7NAX - chains A and E of the 20 polymer chains in the assembly; structure by electron microscopy, 2.96 A resolution.

== Chain A ==
Molecule: 16S rRNA
Organism: Escherichia coli
Sequence (1542 nucleotides; numbered 1 to 1542; the number before each row is that of its first residue):
     1 AAAUUGAAGA GUUUGAUCAU GGCUCAGAUU GAACGCUGGC GGCAGGCCUA ACACAUGCAA
    61 GUCGAACGGU AACAGGAAGA AGCUUGCUUC UUUGCUGACG AGUGGCGGAC GGGUGAGUAA
   121 UGUCUGGGAA ACUGCCUGAU GGAGGGGGAU AACUACUGGA AACGGUAGCU AAUACCGCAU
   181 AACGUCGCAA GACCAAAGAG GGGGACCUUC GGGCCUCUUG CCAUCGGAUG UGCCCAGAUG
   241 GGAUUAGCUA GUAGGUGGGG UAACGGCUCA CCUAGGCGAC GAUCCCUAGC UGGUCUGAGA
   301 GGAUGACCAG CCACACUGGA ACUGAGACAC GGUCCAGACU CCUACGGGAG GCAGCAGUGG
   361 GGAAUAUUGC ACAAUGGGCG CAAGCCUGAU GCAGCCAUGC CGCGUGUAUG AAGAAGGCCU
   421 UCGGGUUGUA AAGUACUUUC AGCGGGGAGG AAGGGAGUAA AGUUAAUACC UUUGCUCAUU
   481 GACGUUACCC GCAGAAGAAG CACCGGCUAA CUCCGUGCCA GCAGCCXCGG UAAUACGGAG
   541 GGUGCAAGCG UUAAUCGGAA UUACUGGGCG UAAAGCGCAC GCAGGCGGUU UGUUAAGUCA
   601 GAUGUGAAAU CCCCGGGCUC AACCUGGGAA CUGCAUCUGA UACUGGCAAG CUUGAGUCUC
   661 GUAGAGGGGG GUAGAAUUCC AGGUGUAGCG GUGAAAUGCG UAGAGAUCUG GAGGAAUACC
   721 GGUGGCGAAG GCGGCCCCCU GGACGAAGAC UGACGCUCAG GUGCGAAAGC GUGGGGAGCA
   781 AACAGGAUUA GAUACCCUGG UAGUCCACGC CGUAAACGAU GUCGACUUGG AGGUUGUGCC
   841 CUUGAGGCGU GGCUUCCGGA GCUAACGCGU UAAGUCGACC GCCUGGGGAG UACGGCCGCA
   901 AGGUUAAAAC UCAAAUGAAU UGACGGGGGC CCGCACAAGC GGUGGAGCAU GUGGUUUAAU
   961 UCGAUGXAAC GCGAAGAACC UUACCUGGUC UUGACAUCCA CGGAAGUUUU CAGAGAUGAG
  1021 AAUGUGCCUU CGGGAACCGU GAGACAGGUG CUGCAUGGCU GUCGUCAGCU CGUGUUGUGA
  1081 AAUGUUGGGU UAAGUCCCGC AACGAGCGCA ACCCUUAUCC UUUGUUGCCA GCGGUCCGGC
  1141 CGGGAACUCA AAGGAGACUG CCAGUGAUAA ACUGGAGGAA GGUGGGGAUG ACGUCAAGUC
  1201 AUCAUGGCCC UUACGACCAG GGCUACACAC GUGCUACAAU GGCGCAUACA AAGAGAAGCG
  1261 ACCUCGCGAG AGCAAGCGGA CCUCAUAAAG UGCGUCGUAG UCCGGAUUGG AGUCUGCAAC
  1321 UCGACUCCAU GAAGUCGGAA UCGCUAGUAA UCGUGGAUCA GAAUGCCACG GUGAAUACGU
  1381 UCCCGGGCCU UGUACACACC GCCCGUXACA CCAUGGGAGU GGGUUGCAAA AGAAGUAGGU
  1441 AGCUUAACCU UCGGGAGGGC GCUUACCACU UUGUGAUUCA UGACUGGGGU GAAGUCGUAA
  1501 CAAGGUAACC GUAGGGGAAC CUGCGGUUGG AUCACCUCCU UA
Disordered / not traced: 1401-1407, 1495-1501, 1541-1542
Modified residues: PSU (pseudouridine-5'-monophosphate) at position 516, G7M (N7-methyl-guanosine-5'-monophosphate) at position 527, 2MG (2N-methylguanosine-5'-monophosphate) at position 966, 5MC (5-methylcytidine-5'-monophosphate) at position 967, 2MG (2N-methylguanosine-5'-monophosphate) at position 1207, 4OC (4n,o2'-methylcytidine-5'-monophosphate) at position 1402, 5MC (5-methylcytidine-5'-monophosphate) at position 1407, UR3 (3-methyluridine-5'-monophoshate) at position 1498, 2MG (2N-methylguanosine-5'-monophosphate) at position 1516, MA6 (6N-dimethyladenosine-5'-monophoshate) at position 1518, MA6 (6N-dimethyladenosine-5'-monophoshate) at position 1519
Bound ions: Mg2+ site 1 near U14 (its only coordinating residue here); Mg2+ site 2 near G21 (its only coordinating residue here); Mg2+ site 3: C48, G115; Mg2+ site 4 near A53 (its only coordinating residue here); Mg2+ site 5 near U56 (its only coordinating residue here); Mg2+ site 6: A59, U387; Mg2+ site 7 near A66 (its only coordinating residue here); Mg2+ site 8 near G100 (its only coordinating residue here); Mg2+ site 9: A109, G331; Mg2+ site 10 near G111 (its only coordinating residue here); Mg2+ site 11 near G113 (its only coordinating residue here); Mg2+ site 12: A116, G117, G289; 66 more Mg2+ sites not listed
Reported in the primary citation:
  - contacts within the chain: U921/A1534, A923/U1532, A1507/G1530 (pi stacking)
  - conformationally variable residues (register shift): U1393 to A1396

== Chain E ==
Name: 30S ribosomal protein S5
Organism: Escherichia coli
UniProt: C3SR27 (C3SR27_ECOLX); numbering as in UniProt (aligned over 1-167)
Chain sequence (167 residues; numbered 1 to 167; the number before each row is that of its first residue):
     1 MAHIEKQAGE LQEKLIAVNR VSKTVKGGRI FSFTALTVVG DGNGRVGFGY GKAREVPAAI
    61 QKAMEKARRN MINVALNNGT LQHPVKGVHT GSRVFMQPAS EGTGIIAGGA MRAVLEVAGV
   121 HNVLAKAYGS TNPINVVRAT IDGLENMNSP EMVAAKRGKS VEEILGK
Disordered / not traced: 1-9, 167
Reported in the primary citation:
  - conformationally variable residues: Gly-158 to Leu-165

== Interface between chain A and chain E ==
Residue-residue contacts (71; chain A residue first):
  U5(A) / Ser-100(E)  base contact
  G6(A) / Ala-99(E)  base contact
  G6(A) / Ser-100(E)  hydrogen bond to the base
  G6(A) / Thr-103(E)  base contact
  G6(A) / Leu-124(E)  base contact
  A7(A) / Phe-95(E)  base contact
  A7(A) / Gln-97(E)  hydrogen bond to the base
  A7(A) / Ala-125(E)  hydrogen bond to the sugar
  A7(A) / Lys-126(E)  sugar contact
  A7(A) / Tyr-128(E)  base contact
  A8(A) / Ile-106(E)  sugar contact
  A8(A) / Ala-107(E)  hydrogen bond to the sugar
  A8(A) / Gly-108(E)  hydrogen bond to the sugar
  A8(A) / Arg-112(E)  hydrogen bond to the base
  A8(A) / Ala-125(E)  sugar contact
  G9(A) / Gly-108(E)  hydrogen bond to the phosphate
  G9(A) / Gly-109(E)  sugar contact
  G9(A) / Lys-126(E)  salt bridge to the phosphate
  G9(A) / Ala-127(E)  hydrogen bond to the phosphate
  A10(A) / Thr-131(E)  hydrogen bond to the phosphate
  G15(A) / Ser-22(E)  hydrogen bond to the sugar
  G15(A) / Thr-24(E)  base contact
  G15(A) / Arg-29(E)  hydrogen bond to the sugar
  A16(A) / Val-21(E)  sugar contact
  A16(A) / Ser-22(E)  hydrogen bond to the sugar
  U17(A) / Asn-19(E)  hydrogen bond to the phosphate
  C18(A) / Asn-132(E)  hydrogen bond to the phosphate
  C18(A) / Asn-135(E)  phosphate contact
  A19(A) / Thr-90(E)  phosphate contact
  A19(A) / Ser-130(E)  hydrogen bond to the phosphate
  A19(A) / Asn-132(E)  hydrogen bond to the phosphate
  A19(A) / Asn-135(E)  phosphate contact
  U20(A) / Ser-130(E)  phosphate contact
  A559(A) / Lys-126(E)  salt bridge to the phosphate
  A560(A) / Arg-93(E)  base contact
  A560(A) / Tyr-128(E)  stacking on the base
  A864(A) / Thr-90(E)  phosphate contact
  U921(A) / Lys-23(E)  sugar contact
  U921(A) / Thr-24(E)  hydrogen bond to the sugar
  G922(A) / Thr-24(E)  sugar contact
  G922(A) / Val-25(E)  hydrogen bond to the sugar
  G922(A) / Lys-26(E)  sugar contact
  A923(A) / Lys-26(E)  phosphate contact
  G1072(A) / Lys-62(E)  salt bridge to the phosphate
  U1073(A) / Lys-62(E)  salt bridge to the phosphate
  G1074(A) / Lys-66(E)  salt bridge to the phosphate
  G1074(A) / Arg-69(E)  salt bridge to the phosphate
  U1078(A) / His-89(E)  hydrogen bond to the sugar
  U1078(A) / Thr-90(E)  base contact
  U1078(A) / Ile-134(E)  sugar contact
  U1078(A) / Asn-135(E)  hydrogen bond to the base
  U1078(A) / Arg-138(E)  hydrogen bond to the phosphate
  G1079(A) / Tyr-50(E)  phosphate contact
  G1079(A) / Arg-138(E)  salt bridge to the phosphate
  A1080(A) / Tyr-50(E)  hydrogen bond to the phosphate
  A1080(A) / Lys-52(E)  phosphate contact
  A1081(A) / Val-21(E)  phosphate contact
  A1081(A) / Ser-22(E)  phosphate contact
  A1081(A) / Lys-23(E)  hydrogen bond to the phosphate
  A1081(A) / Lys-52(E)  salt bridge to the phosphate
  A1082(A) / Lys-23(E)  salt bridge to the phosphate
  A1534(A) / Arg-29(E)  sugar contact
  C1535(A) / Arg-29(E)  hydrogen bond to the phosphate
  U1537(A) / Arg-20(E)  hydrogen bond to the sugar
  U1537(A) / Phe-33(E)  base contact
  C1538(A) / Val-56(E)  sugar contact
  C1539(A) / Leu-15(E)  base contact
  C1539(A) / Val-56(E)  sugar contact
  C1539(A) / Ile-60(E)  phosphate contact
  U1540(A) / Pro-57(E)  phosphate contact
  U1540(A) / Met-64(E)  phosphate contact
Interface residues without a listed pair, chain A (36 interface residues in all): G558, U1070, C1071, C1536
Interface residues without a listed pair, chain E (49 interface residues in all): Val-18, Phe-31, Ala-53, Arg-54, Gly-91

== Summary ==
The interface between chain A and chain E involves 36 residues on one side and 49 on the other, with 25
hydrogen bonds, 9 salt bridges and 1 aromatic stacking contact. Among the polar pairs are G6(A)/Ser-100(E),
A7(A)/Gln-97(E) and A8(A)/Arg-112(E). The paper reports conformational variability at U1393(A) and Gly-158(E);
contacts within the chain involving U921(A), A1534(A) and A923(A) among others.
Chain A is 16S rRNA and chain E is 30S ribosomal protein S5, both from Escherichia coli; the structure,
Complete Bacterial 30S ribosomal subunit assembly complex state I (Consensus Refinement), was determined by
electron microscopy (same publication as 7AF3, 7AF5, 7AF8, 7AFA, 7AFD, 7AFH and 17 further entries).
